4CY7 - chains A and B; structure by X-ray diffraction, 1.40 A resolution.

Chain A:
Name: Insulin A chain
UniProtKB: P01308 (INS_HUMAN); residues 1-21 here correspond to UniProt positions 90-110 (UniProt number = residue number + 89)
Sequence (21 residues; each row starts with the number of its first residue):
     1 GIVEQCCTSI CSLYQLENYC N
Cystine bridges: Cys6-Cys11

Chain B:
Name: Insulin B chain
UniProtKB: P01308 (INS_HUMAN); residues 1-30 here correspond to UniProt positions 25-54 (UniProt number = residue number + 24)
Sequence (30 residues; row label = number of the first residue in the row):
     1 FVNQHLCASH LVEALYLVCG ERGFFYTPKT
Disordered / not traced: 29-30
Modified / non-standard residues: Ala8 (n-methyl-l-alanine; MAA)
Construct notes: engineered mutation Ala8 (Gly32 in P01308)
From the paper describing this entry:
  - conformationally variable residues (loop rearrangement): Phe1 to Gln4

How chain A and chain B interact:
Cross-chain cystine bridges: Cys7(A)-Cys7(B), Cys20(A)-Cys19(B)
Residue-residue contacts (22):
  Ile2(A) - Leu11(B)  hydrophobic
  Ile2(A) - Leu15(B)  hydrophobic
  Cys6(A) - His5(B)
  Cys6(A) - Leu6(B)  hydrogen bond (backbone-backbone)
  Cys6(A) - Leu11(B)  hydrophobic
  Cys7(A) - His5(B)
  Cys7(A) - Leu6(B)  hydrogen bond (backbone-backbone)
  Cys7(A) - Cys7(B)  disulfide
  Thr8(A) - His5(B)  hydrogen bond (backbone-side chain)
  Ser9(A) - His5(B)
  Ile10(A) - Gln4(B)
  Ile10(A) - His5(B)
  Leu13(A) - Val18(B)  hydrophobic
  Leu16(A) - Ala14(B)  hydrophobic
  Leu16(A) - Leu15(B)  hydrophobic
  Leu16(A) - Val18(B)  hydrophobic
  Glu17(A) - Val18(B)
  Cys20(A) - Cys19(B)  disulfide
  Cys20(A) - Gly23(B)
  Asn21(A) - Arg22(B)
  Asn21(A) - Gly23(B)  hydrogen bond (backbone-backbone)
  Asn21(A) - Phe24(B)
Interface residues without a listed pair, chain A (14 interface residues in all): Val3, Cys11, Tyr19
Interface residues without a listed pair, chain B (15 interface residues in all): Ala8, Phe25, Tyr26

In short:
The interface between chain A and chain B involves 14 residues on one side and 15 on the other; the contacts
include 2 disulfide bonds and 4 hydrogen bonds. Polar contacts include Thr8(A)-His5(B), Cys6(A)-Leu6(B) and
Cys7(A)-Leu6(B). The paper reports conformational variability at Phe1(B).
Chain A is Insulin A chain and chain B is Insulin B chain; the structure, Crystal structure of human insulin
analogue (NMe-AlaB8)-insulin crystal form II, was determined by X-ray diffraction (same publication as 4CXL
and 4CXN).
